8Q5O - chains A and C of the 4 polymer chains in the assembly; structure by X-ray diffraction, 2.33 A resolution.

== Chain A ==
Name: Restriction endonuclease (Eco15I)
Source organism: Escherichia coli
UniProtKB: A0A0L6ZWS4 (A0A0L6ZWS4_ECOLX); residues 8-179 here = UniProt positions 8-179
Amino-acid sequence (174 residues; numbered 6 to 179; the number before each row is that of its first residue):
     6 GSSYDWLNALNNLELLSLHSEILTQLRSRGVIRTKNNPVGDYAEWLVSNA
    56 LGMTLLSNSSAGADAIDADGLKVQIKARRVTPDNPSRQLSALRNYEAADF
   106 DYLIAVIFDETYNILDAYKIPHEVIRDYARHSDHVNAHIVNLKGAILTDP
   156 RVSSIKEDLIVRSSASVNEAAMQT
Not modelled in the structure: 6-7, 21, 81, 87, 116, 161-179
Construct notes: expression tag (6-7)
Ion coordination: Ca2+: Asp69, Gln79 (shared with 1 residue of chain D)
What the authors report for this chain:
  - mutagenesis - E49A, D69A, Q79A, K81A: abolished catalytic activity
  - binding site for the 9-nt DNA strand (chain C): Arg98, His139, Val140

== Chain C ==
Molecule: 9-nt DNA strand
Sequence (9 nucleotides; row label = number of the first residue in the row):
     1 CTGCTGCTC
Modified / non-standard residues: 5CM (5-methyl-2'-deoxy-cytidine-5'-monophosphate) at position 4; 5CM (5-methyl-2'-deoxy-cytidine-5'-monophosphate) at position 7
Ion coordination: Ca2+: DT5 (shared with 3 residues of chain B)

== How chain A and chain C interact ==
Pairs across the interface (12):
  Thr39(A) - DT8(C)  phosphate contact
  Lys40(A) - 5CM_7(C)  sugar contact
  Lys40(A) - DT8(C)  hydrogen bond to the phosphate
  Asn41(A) - DG6(C)  base contact
  Asn41(A) - 5CM_7(C)  sugar contact
  Gln93(A) - DT2(C)  base contact
  Gln93(A) - DG3(C)  hydrogen bond to the base
  Arg135(A) - DC1(C)  hydrogen bond to the phosphate
  Arg135(A) - DT2(C)  salt bridge to the phosphate
  His139(A) - DG3(C)  salt bridge to the phosphate
  His139(A) - 5CM_4(C)  salt bridge to the phosphate
  Val140(A) - 5CM_4(C)  base contact
Interface residues without a listed pair, chain A (9 interface residues in all): Ser62, Ser137
Interface residues without a listed pair, chain C (8 interface residues in all): DC9

== Overview ==
9 residues of chain A and 8 residues of chain C are in contact, with 3 hydrogen bonds and 3 salt bridges.
Polar contacts include Gln93(A)-DG3(C), Lys40(A)-DT8(C) and Arg135(A)-DC1(C). The paper reports a binding site
for the 9-nt DNA strand (chain C) at Arg98(A), His139(A) and Val140(A); E49A, D69A and Q79A of chain A, among
others, abolish catalytic activity.
Here chain A is Restriction endonuclease (Eco15I) (Escherichia coli) and chain C is a 9-nt DNA strand. Entry
8Q5O (N-terminal domain of restriction endonuclease Eco15I with tetra-methylated target DNA) was determined by
X-ray diffraction, deposited together with 8Q5M, 8Q5N and 8RPX.
